PDB entry 9LPC | X-ray diffraction, 2.82 A resolution | chains A and B of the 4 polymer chains in the assembly

# Chain A (and B)
Protein: Tryptophan--tRNA ligase
Organism: Escherichia coli
Notes: EC 6.1.1.2; chain B of this document is another copy of the same molecule, construct and numbering; everything in this record applies to it too
UniProt: E2QFN4 (E2QFN4_ECOLX); residue numbers follow UniProt; this construct covers 1-333
Sequence (340 residues; numbered 1 to 340; the number before each row is that of its first residue):
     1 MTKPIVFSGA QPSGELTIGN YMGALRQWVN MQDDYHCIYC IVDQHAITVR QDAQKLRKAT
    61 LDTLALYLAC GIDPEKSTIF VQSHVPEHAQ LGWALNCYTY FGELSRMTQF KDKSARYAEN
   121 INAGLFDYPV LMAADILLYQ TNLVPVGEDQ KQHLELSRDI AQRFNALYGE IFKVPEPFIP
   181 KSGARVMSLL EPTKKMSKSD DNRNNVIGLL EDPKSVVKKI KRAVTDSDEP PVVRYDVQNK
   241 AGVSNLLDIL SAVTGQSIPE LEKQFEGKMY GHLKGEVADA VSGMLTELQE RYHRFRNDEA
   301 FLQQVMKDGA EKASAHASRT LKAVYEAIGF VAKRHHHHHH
Not modelled in the structure: 1-2, 114-117 (chain B: 1-2, 117, 181-185, 226-237, 266-268, 335-340)
Differences from the reference sequence: expression tag (334-340)

# Interface between chain A and chain B
Residue-residue contacts (99; chain A residue first):
  Asp43(A) - Phe330(B)
  Gln44(A) - Trp93(B)  hydrogen bond (backbone-side chain)
  Gln44(A) - Tyr325(B)
  Gln44(A) - Phe330(B)
  Ile47(A) - Cys97(B)  hydrogen bond (backbone-side chain)
  Ile47(A) - Ile328(B)  hydrophobic
  Ile47(A) - Phe330(B)  hydrophobic
  Thr48(A) - Cys97(B)
  Arg50(A) - Cys97(B)
  Arg50(A) - Tyr98(B)
  Ala53(A) - Ala327(B)
  Ala53(A) - Ile328(B)
  Ala53(A) - Gly329(B)
  Leu56(A) - Gly329(B)
  Leu56(A) - Phe330(B)  hydrophobic
  Arg57(A) - Tyr325(B)
  Arg57(A) - Glu326(B)  hydrogen bond (side chain-backbone)
  Arg57(A) - Gly329(B)  hydrogen bond (backbone-backbone)
  Arg57(A) - Phe330(B)  hydrogen bond (side chain-backbone)
  Arg57(A) - Val331(B)
  Thr60(A) - Val331(B)
  Ser83(A) - Tyr325(B)
  His84(A) - Val331(B)  hydrogen bond (side chain-backbone)
  His84(A) - Ala332(B)
  His84(A) - Lys333(B)
  Pro86(A) - Gln90(B)
  Ala89(A) - Ala89(B)
  Ala89(A) - Gln90(B)
  Gln90(A) - Pro86(B)
  Gln90(A) - Ala89(B)
  Trp93(A) - Gln44(B)  hydrogen bond (side chain-backbone)
  Trp93(A) - Ile47(B)
  Trp93(A) - Thr48(B)
  Trp93(A) - Gly124(B)
  Trp93(A) - Asp127(B)
  Trp93(A) - Tyr128(B)  hydrophobic
  Trp93(A) - Leu131(B)
  Ala94(A) - Ile47(B)  hydrophobic
  Asn96(A) - Asn122(B)
  Asn96(A) - Ala123(B)  hydrogen bond (backbone-backbone)
  Asn96(A) - Gly124(B)  hydrogen bond (backbone-backbone)
  Asn96(A) - Asp127(B)
  Cys97(A) - Ile47(B)  hydrophobic
  Cys97(A) - Thr48(B)
  Cys97(A) - Asn122(B)  hydrogen bond (backbone-side chain)
  Thr99(A) - Asn122(B)
  Thr99(A) - Ala123(B)  hydrogen bond (backbone-backbone)
  Tyr100(A) - Asn120(B)
  Tyr100(A) - Ile121(B)
  Phe101(A) - Phe101(B)  hydrophobic
  Phe101(A) - Phe110(B)  hydrophobic
  Phe101(A) - Ile121(B)  hydrogen bond (backbone-backbone)
  Phe101(A) - Phe126(B)  hydrophobic
  Leu104(A) - Ala123(B)  hydrophobic
  Phe110(A) - Phe101(B)  hydrophobic
  Asn120(A) - Tyr100(B)
  Ile121(A) - Tyr100(B)
  Ile121(A) - Phe101(B)  hydrogen bond (backbone-backbone)
  Asn122(A) - Asn96(B)
  Asn122(A) - Cys97(B)
  Asn122(A) - Thr99(B)
  Ala123(A) - Asn96(B)  hydrogen bond (backbone-backbone)
  Ala123(A) - Thr99(B)  hydrogen bond (backbone-backbone)
  Ala123(A) - Leu104(B)  hydrophobic
  Ala123(A) - Asp127(B)
  Gly124(A) - Trp93(B)
  Gly124(A) - Asn96(B)  hydrogen bond (backbone-backbone)
  Gly124(A) - Cys97(B)
  Phe126(A) - Phe101(B)  hydrophobic
  Phe126(A) - Phe126(B)  hydrophobic
  Asp127(A) - Trp93(B)
  Asp127(A) - Asn96(B)
  Asp127(A) - Ala123(B)
  Tyr128(A) - Trp93(B)
  Leu131(A) - Trp93(B)
  Met306(A) - Val331(B)  hydrophobic
  Tyr325(A) - Gln44(B)
  Glu326(A) - Arg57(B)
  Ala327(A) - Ala53(B)
  Ile328(A) - Ile47(B)  hydrophobic
  Ile328(A) - Ala53(B)
  Gly329(A) - Ala53(B)
  Gly329(A) - Leu56(B)
  Gly329(A) - Arg57(B)  hydrogen bond (backbone-backbone)
  Phe330(A) - Asp43(B)
  Phe330(A) - Gln44(B)
  Phe330(A) - Ile47(B)  hydrophobic
  Phe330(A) - Leu56(B)  hydrophobic
  Phe330(A) - Arg57(B)  hydrogen bond (backbone-side chain)
  Phe330(A) - Ser83(B)
  Val331(A) - Arg57(B)
  Val331(A) - His84(B)  hydrogen bond (backbone-side chain)
  Val331(A) - Met306(B)  hydrophobic
  Ala332(A) - His84(B)  hydrogen bond (backbone-side chain)
  Lys333(A) - His84(B)
  Arg334(A) - Gln303(B)
  Arg334(A) - Met306(B)
  Arg334(A) - Lys307(B)
  His335(A) - Lys307(B)
Interface residues without a listed pair, chain A (48 interface residues in all): His45, Leu61, Glu119, His336
Interface residues without a listed pair, chain B (45 interface residues in all): Thr60, Leu61, Ala94

# Summary
48 residues of chain A and 45 residues of chain B are in contact, with 20 hydrogen bonds. Polar pairs include
Gln44(A)-Trp93(B), Ile47(A)-Cys97(B) and Arg57(A)-Glu326(B).
Chain A and chain B are both Tryptophan--tRNA ligase (Escherichia coli); the structure, Crystal structure of
Escherichia coli trptophanyl-tRNA synthetase in complex with tRNA(Trp), was determined by X-ray diffraction.
